Entry 6CAS (X-ray diffraction, 3.50 A resolution); this record covers chains A and D of the 23 polymer chains in the assembly.

Chain A:
Molecule: 16S Ribosomal RNA rRNA
Source organism: Thermus thermophilus HB8
Sequence (1517 nucleotides; each row starts with the number of its first residue; note: 42 numbers in that range are skipped by the numbering (no residue carries them; nothing is unmodelled there); a row labelled like 190A-190L holds insertion residues (190A, then the next letters in order)):
     5 UGGAGAGUCUGAUCCUGGCUCAGGGUGAACGCUGGCGGCGUGCCUAAGAC
    55 AUGCAAGUCGUGCGGG
    73 CCGCGGGGUUUU
    88 ACUCCG
    95 UGGUC
   101 AGCGGCGGACGGGUGAGUAACGCGUGGGU
  129A G
   130 ACCUACCCGGAAGAGGGGGACAACCCGGGGAAACUCGGGCUAAUCCCCCA
   180 UGUGGACCCGC
190A-190L CCCUUGGGGUGU
   191 GUCCAAAGGGCUUU
   216 GCCCGCUUCCGGAUGGGCCCGCGUCCCAUCAGCUAGUUGGUGGGGUAAUG
   266 GCCCACCAAGGCGACGACGGGUAGCCGGUCUGAGAGGAUGGCCGGCCACA
   316 GGGGCACUGAGACACGGGCCCCACUCCUACGGGAGGCAGCAGUUAGGAAU
   366 CUUCCGCAAUGGGCGCAAGCCUGACGGAGCGACGCCGCUUGGAGGAAGAA
   416 GCCCUUCGGGGUGUAAACUCCUGAA
   442 CCCGGGACGAAACCCCCGACGA
   474 GGGGACUGACGGUACCGGG
   494 GUAAUAGCGCCGGCCAACUCCGUGCCAGCAGCCXCGGUAAUACGGAGGGC
   544 GCGAGCGUUACCCGGAUUCACUGGGCGUAAAGGGCGUGUAGGCGGCCUGG
   594 GGCGUCCCAUGUGAAAGACCACGGCUCAACCGUGGGGGAGCGUGGGAUAC
   644 GCUCAGGCUAGACGGUGGGAGAGGGUGGUGGAAUUCCCGGAGUAGCGGUG
   694 AAAUGCGCAGAUACCGGGAGGAACGCCGAUGGCGAAGGCAGCCACCUGGU
   744 CCACCCGUGACGCUGAGGCGCGAAAGCGUGGGGAGCAAACCGGAUUAGAU
   794 ACCCGGGUAGUCCACGCCCUAAACGAUGCGCGCUAGGUCUCUGGGUCU
   848 CCUGGGGGCCGAAGCUAACGCGUUAAGCGCGCCGCCUGGGGAGUACGGCC
   898 GCAAGGCUGAAACUCAAAGGAAUUGACGGGGGCCCGCACAAGCGGUGGAG
   948 CAUGUGGUUUAAUUCGAAGXAACGCGAAGAACCUUACCAGGCCUUGACAU
   998 GCUAGG
 1003A G
  1004 AACCCGGGUGAAAGCCUGGGGUGCCCC
1030A-1030D GCGA
  1031 GGGGAGCCCUAGCACAGGUGCUGCAUGGCCGUCGUCAGCUCGUGCCGUGA
  1081 GGUGUUGGGUUAAGUCCCGCAACGAGCGCAACCCCCGCCGUUAGUUGCCA
  1131 GCGGUUCGGCCGGGCACUCUAACGGGACUGCCCGCGAAA
  1171 GCGGGAGGAAGGAGGGGACGACGUCUGGUCAGCAUGGCCCUUACGGCCUG
  1221 GGCGACACACGUGCUACAAUGCCCACUACAAAGCGAUGCCACCCGGCAAC
  1271 GGGGAGCUAAUCGCAAAAAGGUGGGCCCAGUUCGGAUUGGGGUCUGCAAC
  1321 CCGACCCCAUGAAGCCGGAAUCGCUAGUAAUCGCGGAUCAG
 1361A C
  1362 CAUGCCGCGGUGAAUACGUUCCCGGGCCUUGUACACACXGCCXGUXACGC
  1412 CAUGGGAGCGGGCUCUACCCGAAGUCGCCGGG
  1446 AGCCUACGGG
  1459 CAGGCGCCGAGGGUAGGGCCCGUGACUGGGGCGAAGUCGUAACAAGGUAG
  1509 CUGUACCGGAAGGUGCGGCUGGAUCACCUCCUUUCU
Unresolved in the structure: 1534-1538
Sequence notes: conflict C13 (U131313 in 55771382)
Modified residues: PSU (pseudouridine-5'-monophosphate) at position 516, G7M (N7-methyl-guanosine-5'-monophosphate) at position 527, M2G (N2-dimethylguanosine-5'-monophosphate) at position 966, 5MC (5-methylcytidine-5'-monophosphate) at position 967, 2MG (2N-methylguanosine-5'-monophosphate) at position 1207, 5MC (5-methylcytidine-5'-monophosphate) at position 1400, 4OC (4n,o2'-methylcytidine-5'-monophosphate) at position 1402, 5MC (5-methylcytidine-5'-monophosphate) at position 1404, 5MC (5-methylcytidine-5'-monophosphate) at position 1407, UR3 (3-methyluridine-5'-monophoshate) at position 1498, MA6 (6N-dimethyladenosine-5'-monophoshate) at position 1518, MA6 (6N-dimethyladenosine-5'-monophoshate) at position 1519, PSU (pseudouridine-5'-monophosphate) at position 1540, PSU (pseudouridine-5'-monophosphate) at position 1541
Ion coordination: Mg2+ site 1 near U5 (its only coordinating residue here); Mg2+ site 2 near G21 (its only coordinating residue here); Mg2+ site 3: G46, G394; Mg2+ site 4: C48, G115; Mg2+ site 5 near A53 (its only coordinating residue here); Mg2+ site 6: A59, U387; Mg2+ site 7 near G61 (its only coordinating residue here); Mg2+ site 8 near A88 (its only coordinating residue here); Mg2+ site 9 near U98 (its only coordinating residue here); Mg2+ site 10: A109, G331; Mg2+ site 11 near G111 (its only coordinating residue here); Mg2+ site 12 near G117 (its only coordinating residue here); 104 more Mg2+ sites not listed
Small-molecule neighbours: EUS (N-[(1R,2S,3S,4R,5S)-5-amino-4-{[(2S,3R)-3-amino-6-(aminomethyl)-3,4-dihydro-2H-pyran-2-yl]oxy}-2-{[3-deoxy-4-C-methyl-3-(methylamino)-beta-L-arabinopyranosyl]oxy}-3-hydroxycyclohexyl]methanesulfonamide): 5MC_1404, G1405, U1406, 5MC_1407, A1408, C1409, G1491, A1492, A1493, G1494, U1495, C1496, G1497
What the authors report for this chain:
  - binding site for EUS: C1496 (proposed by the authors, not directly observed)
  - conformationally variable residues (side-chain flip): A1492, A1493

Chain D:
Protein: 30S ribosomal protein S4
Source organism: Thermus thermophilus (strain HB8 / ATCC 27634 / DSM 579)
UniProtKB: P80373 (RS4_THET8); numbering as in UniProt (aligned over 2-209)
Sequence (208 residues; numbered 2 to 209; the number before each row is that of its first residue):
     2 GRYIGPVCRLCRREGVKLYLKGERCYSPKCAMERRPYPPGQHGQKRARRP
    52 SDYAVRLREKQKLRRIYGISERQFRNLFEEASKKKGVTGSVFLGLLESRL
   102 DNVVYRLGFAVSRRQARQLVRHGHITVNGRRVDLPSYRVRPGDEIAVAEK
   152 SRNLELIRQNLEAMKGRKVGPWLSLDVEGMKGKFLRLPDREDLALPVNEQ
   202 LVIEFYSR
Ion coordination: Zn2+: Cys9, Cys12, Cys26, Cys31; Mg2+: Ala82, Gly87, Thr89
Swiss-Prot annotation at these positions:
  - binding site (Zn(2+)): Cys9, Cys12, Cys26, Cys31

Interface between chain A and chain D:
Contacting residue pairs (124; chain A residue first):
  A8(A) with Glu205(D), hydrogen bond to the base; Ser208(D), base contact; Arg209(D), base contact
  A26(A) with Arg209(D), hydrogen bond to the base
  G27(A) with Arg209(D), sugar contact
  G28(A) with Arg76(D), salt bridge to the phosphate
  C400(A) with Arg73(D), salt bridge to the phosphate
  C401(A) with Arg73(D), salt bridge to the phosphate; Asn77(D), hydrogen bond to the phosphate
  G402(A) with Gln74(D), hydrogen bond to the phosphate; Leu135(D), sugar contact; Ser137(D), hydrogen bond to the phosphate
  C403(A) with Arg3(D), salt bridge to the phosphate; Gln74(D), hydrogen bond to the phosphate; Arg122(D), hydrogen bond to the sugar; Pro136(D), phosphate contact; Ser137(D), hydrogen bond to the phosphate
  U404(A) with Gly2(D), hydrogen bond to the base; Arg118(D), salt bridge to the phosphate; Arg122(D), phosphate contact
  U405(A) with Gly2(D), base contact; Ile5(D), phosphate contact
  G406(A) with Ile5(D), sugar contact; Gln119(D), hydrogen bond to the sugar
  G407(A) with Ser113(D), phosphate contact; Arg115(D), salt bridge to the phosphate; Gln116(D), hydrogen bond to the sugar; Gln119(D), sugar contact
  A408(A) with Leu21(D), phosphate contact; Lys22(D), phosphate contact; Ser113(D), hydrogen bond to the phosphate; Arg115(D), phosphate contact; Gln116(D), hydrogen bond to the sugar
  G409(A) with Lys22(D), salt bridge to the phosphate; Glu24(D), phosphate contact; Arg25(D), phosphate contact
  G410(A) with Lys22(D), hydrogen bond to the base; Arg25(D), salt bridge to the phosphate; Lys30(D), salt bridge to the phosphate
  A411(A) with Arg25(D), salt bridge to the phosphate; Lys30(D), salt bridge to the phosphate
  A412(A) with Arg35(D), base contact
  G413(A) with Arg36(D), hydrogen bond to the base
  C419(A) with Gln42(D), sugar contact
  G425(A) with Tyr38(D), phosphate contact; Gln45(D), hydrogen bond to the phosphate
  G426(A) with Arg36(D), salt bridge to the phosphate; Tyr38(D), hydrogen bond to the phosphate; Gly41(D), hydrogen bond to the phosphate; Gln42(D), hydrogen bond to the sugar; Gln45(D), phosphate contact
  U427(A) with Arg13(D), salt bridge to the phosphate; Arg36(D), salt bridge to the phosphate; Pro40(D), phosphate contact; Gly41(D), hydrogen bond to the phosphate
  G428(A) with Pro7(D), phosphate contact; Arg10(D), salt bridge to the phosphate; Arg13(D), phosphate contact; Arg36(D), hydrogen bond to the sugar
  U429(A) with Arg13(D), salt bridge to the phosphate; Lys22(D), hydrogen bond to the sugar; Arg25(D), sugar contact; Ala32(D), phosphate contact; Arg36(D), salt bridge to the phosphate
  A430(A) with Gly6(D), phosphate contact; Pro7(D), phosphate contact; Val8(D), hydrogen bond to the phosphate; Cys9(D), hydrogen bond to the phosphate; Arg10(D), phosphate contact; Lys22(D), salt bridge to the phosphate
  C436(A) with Leu155(D), sugar contact; Glu156(D), sugar contact; Leu157(D), sugar contact
  U437(A) with Gln119(D), base contact; His123(D), hydrogen bond to the sugar; His125(D), hydrogen bond to the sugar; Leu155(D), sugar contact
  G438(A) with His123(D), sugar contact; His125(D), phosphate contact
  A439(A) with His123(D), phosphate contact
  C489(A) with Arg132(D), salt bridge to the phosphate
  G490(A) with Arg132(D), salt bridge to the phosphate
  G491(A) with Lys151(D), phosphate contact
  C508(A) with Tyr54(D), sugar contact; Arg209(D), salt bridge to the phosphate
  A509(A) with Ser52(D), hydrogen bond to the phosphate; Tyr54(D), phosphate contact; Ala55(D), sugar contact
  C511(A) with His43(D), hydrogen bond to the base; Lys46(D), phosphate contact
  U512(A) with Gln42(D), hydrogen bond to the sugar; His43(D), sugar contact; Lys46(D), salt bridge to the phosphate
  G540(A) with Gln42(D), hydrogen bond to the base
  G541(A) with Gly41(D), sugar contact; Gln42(D), hydrogen bond to the sugar
  G542(A) with Arg10(D), salt bridge to the phosphate; Arg14(D), hydrogen bond to the phosphate; Pro40(D), sugar contact; Gly41(D), sugar contact
  C543(A) with Arg10(D), salt bridge to the phosphate; Arg14(D), salt bridge to the phosphate; Arg59(D), phosphate contact
  G544(A) with Leu58(D), phosphate contact; Arg59(D), salt bridge to the phosphate; Gln62(D), hydrogen bond to the phosphate; Arg66(D), salt bridge to the phosphate
  C545(A) with Lys61(D), salt bridge to the phosphate; Gln62(D), hydrogen bond to the phosphate; Glu72(D), phosphate contact
  G546(A) with Tyr4(D), base contact; Arg65(D), salt bridge to the phosphate; Ser71(D), phosphate contact; Glu72(D), hydrogen bond to the phosphate; Arg73(D), hydrogen bond to the phosphate
  A547(A) with Gly2(D), hydrogen bond to the phosphate
  G616(A) with Arg141(D), salt bridge to the phosphate
  U619(A) with Arg132(D), base contact; Val133(D), base contact; Asp134(D), hydrogen bond to the base; Leu135(D), base contact
  C620(A) with Leu135(D), base contact; Ser137(D), hydrogen bond to the base; Tyr138(D), sugar contact
Also at the interface, not in a pair above, chain A (52 interface residues in all): U5, A496, C612, C613, A614
Also at the interface, not in a pair above, chain D (71 interface residues in all): Arg57, Ser83, Lys84, Lys85, Arg100, Arg139, Phe206

Overview:
Chain A and chain D form an interface of 52 and 71 residues respectively, with 39 hydrogen bonds and 30 salt
bridges. Polar contacts include A8(A)-Glu205(D), A26(A)-Arg209(D) and U404(A)-Gly2(D). Chain A binds compound
EUS. From the paper: a binding site for EUS at C1496(A); conformational variability at A1492(A) and A1493(A).
Chain A is 16S Ribosomal RNA rRNA (Thermus thermophilus HB8) and chain D is 30S ribosomal protein S4 (Thermus
thermophilus (strain HB8 / ATCC 27634 / DSM 579)); the structure, Serial Femtosecond X-ray Crystal Structure
of 30S ribosomal subunit from Thermus thermophilus in complex with N1MS, was determined by X-ray diffraction
(same publication as 6CAR).
